3P48 - chains B and C of the 3 polymer chains in the assembly; structure by X-ray diffraction, 1.67 A resolution.

[Chain B (and C)]
Molecule: Deoxyuridine 5'-triphosphate nucleotidohydrolase
From: Saccharomyces cerevisiae
Notes: EC 3.6.1.23; chain C of this document is another copy of the same molecule, construct and numbering; everything in this record applies to it too
UniProtKB: P33317 (DUT_YEAST); numbering as in UniProt (aligned over 1-147)
Amino-acid sequence (147 residues; row label = number of the first residue in the row):
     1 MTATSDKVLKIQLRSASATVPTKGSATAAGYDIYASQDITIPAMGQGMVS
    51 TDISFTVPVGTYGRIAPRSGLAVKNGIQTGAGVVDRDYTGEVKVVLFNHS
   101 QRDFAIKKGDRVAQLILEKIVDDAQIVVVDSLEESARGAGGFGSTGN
Not modelled in the structure: 1-6, 133-147 (chain C: 1-5, 134-147)
Ligand contacts:
  - dUMPNPP (DUP; 2'-deoxyuridine 5'-alpha,beta-imido-triphosphate), molecule 1: Ile-65, Gly-80, Ala-81, Gly-82, Val-83, Val-84, Asp-85, Tyr-88, Glu-91, Val-92, Lys-93, Val-95
  - dUMPNPP (DUP), molecule 2: Pro-67, Arg-68, Ser-69, Gly-70, Gln-114
Curated features (UniProtKB/Swiss-Prot):
  - binding site (dUMP): Ser-69, Gly-82, Asp-85, Tyr-88, Lys-93, Arg-137, Phe-142, Gly-143
  - mutagenesis: Asp-32 (D32A: Exhibits negligible activity), Arg-68 (R68A: Exhibits very low activity), Ser-69 (S69A: Exhibits negligible activity), Asp-85 (D85A: Exhibits negligible activity), Asp-87 (D87A: Exhibits negligible activity), Tyr-88 (Y88A: Exhibits reduced activity and lower substrate affinity), Arg-111 (R111A: Exhibits reduced activity and lower substrate affinity), Gln-114 (Q114A: Does not affect the affinity for dUTP but greatly reduces activity), Arg-137 (R137A: Exhibits negligible activity), Phe-142 (F142A: Exhibits very low activity)
From the paper describing this entry:
  - mutagenesis - Y88A: decreased catalytic activity on dUMPNPP
  - mutagenesis - Y88A, R111A: decreased binding to dUTP
  - mutagenesis - Y88A, R111A, Q114A: decreased catalytic activity on dUTP
  - mutagenesis - Q114A: unchanged binding to dUTP
  - mutagenesis - D32A, R68A, S69A, D87A, R137A, F142A: decreased catalytic activity
  - mutagenesis - D32A, R68A, S69A, D85A, D87A: abolished catalytic activity
  - binding site for dUMPNPP: Arg-68, Ser-69, Gly-70, Gly-82, Asp-85, Tyr-88, Lys-93
  - specificity-determining residues: Tyr-88
  - mutagenesis - Y88A: increased catalytic activity on UTP
  - catalytic residues: Asp-85, Gln-114
  - catalytic residues: Ser-69, Asp-87, Arg-137 (proposed by the authors, not directly observed)
  - post-translational modification sites: Thr-89 (citing earlier work)
  - mutagenesis - G82S: decreased catalytic activity on dUTP (citing earlier work)

[How chain B and chain C interact]
Pairs across the interface (67):
  Met-44(B) with Met-44(C), hydrophobic
  Gln-46(B) with Ala-72(C), hydrogen bond (side chain-backbone); Val-73(C); Gly-76(C)
  Met-48(B) with Val-73(C), hydrophobic
  Tyr-62(B) with Ala-29(C), hydrophobic; Arg-64(C), hydrogen bond; Ile-116(C), hydrophobic; Glu-118(C), hydrogen bond
  Arg-64(B) with Arg-64(C)
  Gln-78(B) with Gln-78(C), hydrogen bond
  Ala-81(B) with Pro-67(C); Ser-69(C); Ala-72(C)
  Val-83(B) with Ala-29(C), hydrophobic; Arg-64(C); Ala-66(C), hydrophobic; Gln-114(C); Ile-116(C), hydrophobic
  Asp-85(B) with Ala-28(C); Ala-29(C), hydrogen bond (side chain-backbone)
  Arg-86(B) with Thr-27(C)
  Asp-87(B) with Ser-25(C), hydrogen bond; Thr-27(C); Ala-28(C)
  Val-95(B) with Val-73(C), hydrophobic
  Phe-97(B) with Gly-76(C); Ile-77(C); His-99(C)
  His-99(B) with His-99(C)
  Glu-118(B) with Glu-118(C)
  Lys-119(B) with Glu-118(C); Lys-119(C), hydrogen bond (backbone-backbone)
  Ile-120(B) with Ala-29(C); Ile-116(C), hydrophobic; Leu-117(C); Glu-118(C); Lys-119(C)
  Val-121(B) with Thr-61(C); Leu-117(C), hydrogen bond (backbone-backbone); Lys-119(C)
  Asp-122(B) with Lys-23(C), hydrogen bond (backbone-side chain); Ala-26(C)
  Asp-123(B) with Lys-7(C), salt bridge
  Ala-124(B) with Lys-7(C); Tyr-31(C); Leu-117(C), hydrophobic
  Gln-125(B) with Lys-7(C), hydrogen bond (backbone-backbone); Val-8(C); Leu-9(C), hydrogen bond (backbone-backbone)
  Ile-126(B) with Leu-9(C); Ile-11(C), hydrophobic; Val-20(C), hydrophobic; Pro-21(C); Tyr-31(C), hydrophobic
  Val-127(B) with Leu-9(C), hydrogen bond (backbone-backbone); Lys-10(C); Ile-11(C), hydrogen bond (backbone-backbone)
  Val-128(B) with Ile-11(C)
  Val-129(B) with Ile-11(C), hydrogen bond (backbone-backbone); Gln-12(C)
  Asp-130(B) with Gln-12(C)
  Ser-131(B) with Gln-12(C)
  Leu-132(B) with Gln-12(C), hydrogen bond (backbone-side chain); Ser-54(C); Phe-55(C); Thr-56(C)
Other interface residues (no listed pair), chain B (30 interface residues in all): Thr-79
Other interface residues (no listed pair), chain C (42 interface residues in all): Asp-6, Leu-13, Gly-30, Pro-58, Asn-75, Tyr-88, Thr-89

[Overview]
The interface between chain B and chain C involves 30 residues on one side and 42 on the other; the contacts
include 15 hydrogen bonds and 1 salt bridge. Among the polar pairs are Asp-123(B)/Lys-7(C),
Gln-46(B)/Ala-72(C) and Tyr-62(B)/Arg-64(C). From the paper: catalytic residues Asp-85(B), Gln-114(B) and
Ser-69(B) among others; D32A, R68A and S69A of chain B, among others, reduce catalytic activity; 11
substitutions were tested in all.
Chain B and chain C are both Deoxyuridine 5'-triphosphate nucleotidohydrolase (Saccharomyces cerevisiae); the
structure, Structure of the yeast dUTPase DUT1 in complex with dUMPNPP, was determined by X-ray diffraction,
deposited together with 3HHQ and 3F4F.
